5OSB - chains A and E of the 5 polymer chains in the assembly; structure by X-ray diffraction, 3.80 A resolution.

[Chain A (and E)]
Name: Proton-gated ion channel, Gamma-aminobutyric acid receptor subunit alpha-1
From: Gloeobacter violaceus (strain PCC 7421)
Notes: chain E of this document is another copy of the same molecule, construct and numbering; everything in this record applies to it too
UniProt: chimeric construct of Q7NDN8, P62812: residues 1-193 from Q7NDN8 (GLIC_GLOVI) positions 44-236 (UniProt number = residue number + 43); residues 223-311 from P62812 positions 250-338 (UniProt number = residue number + 27); residues 390-428 from P62812 positions 417-455 (UniProt number = residue number + 27)
Chain sequence (336 residues; row label = number of the first residue in the row; note: 100 numbers in that range are skipped by the numbering (no residue carries them; nothing is unmodelled there)):
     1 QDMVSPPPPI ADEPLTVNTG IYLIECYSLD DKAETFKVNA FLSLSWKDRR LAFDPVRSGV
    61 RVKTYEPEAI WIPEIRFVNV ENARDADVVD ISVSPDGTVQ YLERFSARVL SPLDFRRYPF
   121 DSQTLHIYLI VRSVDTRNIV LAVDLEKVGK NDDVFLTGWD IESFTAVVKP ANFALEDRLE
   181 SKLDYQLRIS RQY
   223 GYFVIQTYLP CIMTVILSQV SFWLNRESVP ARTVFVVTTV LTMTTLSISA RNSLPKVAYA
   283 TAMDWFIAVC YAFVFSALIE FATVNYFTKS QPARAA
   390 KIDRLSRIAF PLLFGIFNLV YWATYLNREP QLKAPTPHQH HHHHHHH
Not modelled in the structure: 1-2, 416-436
Sequence notes: conflict Val258 (Gly285 in P62812); linker (312-318); expression tag (429-436)
Small-molecule neighbours:
  - Tetrahydrodeoxycorticosterone (A8Z), molecule 1: Ile238, Gln241, Val242, Trp245, Pro400
  - Tetrahydrodeoxycorticosterone (A8Z), molecule 2: Ile301, Ala304, Thr305, Tyr308, Phe309
Reported in the primary citation:
  - binding site for Tetrahydrodeoxycorticosterone: Gln241, Trp245, Thr305, Tyr308
  - mutagenesis - Q241L, W245L, T305W: abolished signaling in response to Tetrahydrodeoxycorticosterone
  - mutagenesis - Q241L: unchanged signaling in response to proton

[Interface between chain A and chain E]
Residue-residue contacts (58):
  Glu34(A) - Thr157(E)  hydrogen bond
  Glu74(A) - Val89(E)
  Arg76(A) - Val89(E)
  Arg76(A) - Arg104(E)
  Phe77(A) - Arg104(E)  hydrogen bond (backbone-side chain)
  Val78(A) - Ile24(E)  hydrophobic
  Val78(A) - Glu25(E)
  Val78(A) - Arg104(E)  hydrogen bond (backbone-side chain)
  Asn79(A) - Glu25(E)
  Glu81(A) - Tyr27(E)  hydrogen bond (backbone-side chain)
  Glu81(A) - Asn39(E)  hydrogen bond (backbone-side chain)
  Glu81(A) - Ser106(E)
  Asn82(A) - Ser106(E)  hydrogen bond
  Ala83(A) - Asp87(E)
  Leu110(A) - Glu25(E)
  Leu110(A) - Tyr27(E)  hydrophobic
  Leu110(A) - Phe155(E)  hydrophobic
  Arg132(A) - Val89(E)
  Arg132(A) - Leu102(E)
  Asp135(A) - Val62(E)
  Asp135(A) - Ser92(E)  hydrogen bond
  Leu175(A) - Tyr22(E)
  Leu175(A) - Phe41(E)  hydrophobic
  Glu176(A) - Tyr22(E)
  Glu176(A) - Leu102(E)
  Glu176(A) - Lys147(E)
  Asp177(A) - Lys147(E)  salt bridge
  Arg178(A) - Asp90(E)  salt bridge
  Arg178(A) - Ser92(E)  hydrogen bond
  Glu180(A) - Phe41(E)
  Val251(A) - Ala253(E)  hydrophobic
  Thr255(A) - Ala253(E)
  Thr255(A) - Val256(E)
  Thr255(A) - Phe257(E)
  Val259(A) - Phe257(E)  hydrophobic
  Val259(A) - Thr260(E)
  Leu263(A) - Thr260(E)
  Leu263(A) - Thr264(E)
  Thr266(A) - Pro232(E)
  Ile270(A) - Gln228(E)
  Ile270(A) - Pro232(E)  hydrophobic
  Ile270(A) - Leu268(E)  hydrophobic
  Arg273(A) - Tyr224(E)
  Arg273(A) - Ile227(E)
  Arg273(A) - Gln228(E)
  Asn274(A) - Gln228(E)  hydrogen bond
  Lys278(A) - Thr157(E)
  Lys278(A) - Gly158(E)
  Lys278(A) - Tyr224(E)
  Val279(A) - Tyr224(E)
  Tyr293(A) - Met235(E)
  Phe297(A) - Met235(E)  hydrophobic
  Phe297(A) - Ile238(E)  hydrophobic
  Leu300(A) - Leu239(E)  hydrophobic
  Leu300(A) - Phe257(E)  hydrophobic
  Asn307(A) - Leu246(E)
  Asn307(A) - Asn247(E)
  Tyr308(A) - Trp245(E)  hydrophobic
Other interface residues (no listed pair), chain A (40 interface residues in all): Val80, Pro112, Pro252, Val262, Pro277, Ala280, Phe303, Ala304
Other interface residues (no listed pair), chain E (42 interface residues in all): Ser43, Thr64, Asp85, Val88, Gln192, Val242, Ser250, Pro252

[Overview]
Chain A and chain E form an interface of 40 and 42 residues respectively, with 9 hydrogen bonds and 2 salt
bridges. Among the polar pairs are Asp177(A)-Lys147(E), Arg178(A)-Asp90(E) and Glu34(A)-Thr157(E). The paper
reports a binding site for Tetrahydrodeoxycorticosterone at Gln241(A), Trp245(A) and Thr305(A) among others;
Q241L, W245L and T305W of chain A abolish signaling in response to Tetrahydrodeoxycorticosterone.
Chain A and chain E are both Proton-gated ion channel, Gamma-aminobutyric acid receptor subunit alpha-1
(Gloeobacter violaceus (strain PCC 7421)); the structure, GLIC-GABAAR alpha1 chimera crystallized in complex
with THDOC at pH4.5, was determined by X-ray diffraction, deposited together with 5OSA and 5OSC.
